PDB entry 4KAG | X-ray diffraction, 1.12 A resolution | chain A

[Chain A]
Molecule: Green fluorescent protein
Organism: Aequorea victoria
Reference sequence: P42212 (GFP_AEQVI); aligned to UniProt positions 1-236 over residues 0-238 (the alignment contains insertions or deletions, so no single offset holds)
Sequence (236 residues; row label = number of the first residue in the row; note: 3 numbers in that range are skipped by the numbering (no residue carries them; nothing is unmodelled there); numbering starts at 0):
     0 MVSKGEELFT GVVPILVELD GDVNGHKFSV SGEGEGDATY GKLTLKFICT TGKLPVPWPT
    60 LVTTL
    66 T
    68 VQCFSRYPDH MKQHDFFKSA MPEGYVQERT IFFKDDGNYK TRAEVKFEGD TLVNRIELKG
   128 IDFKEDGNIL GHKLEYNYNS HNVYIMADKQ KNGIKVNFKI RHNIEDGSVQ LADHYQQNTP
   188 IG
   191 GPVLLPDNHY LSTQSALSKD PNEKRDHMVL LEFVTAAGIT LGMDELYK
Unresolved in the structure: 0-2, 231-238
Glycans and other covalent adducts: covalent link L64-T66; covalent link T66-V68
Modified residues: T66 ({2-[(1R,2R)-1-amino-2-hydroxypropyl]-4-(4-hydroxybenzylidene)-5-oxo-4,5-dihydro-1H-imidazol-1-yl}acetic acid; CRO)
Sequence notes: insertion (1); engineered mutation L64 (Phe in P42212); chromophore (66, 66, 66); conflict L231 (His in P42212)
What the authors report for this chain:
  - mutagenesis - G189DEL, P192DEL: decreased expression (citing earlier work)
  - mutagenesis - P187DEL: abolished expression (citing earlier work)
  - conformationally variable residues (loop rearrangement, side-chain flip): S86, V193, L194, E222
  - contacts within the chain: N159-V193 (hydrogen bond), F83-V193 (hydrophobic contact)
  - mutagenesis - G228DEL: decreased expression in response to cellular fluorescence

[In short]
The paper reports that G189DEL and P192DEL reduce expression; conformational variability at S86, V193 and L194
among others; 4 substitutions were tested in all.
Chain A is Green fluorescent protein (Aequorea victoria); the structure, Crystal structure analysis of a
single amino acid deletion mutation in EGFP, was determined by X-ray diffraction together with 4KEX from the
same study.
